7SPO - chains A and C; structure by X-ray diffraction, 1.92 A resolution.

== Chain A ==
Name: Spike protein S1
Organism: Severe acute respiratory syndrome coronavirus 2
UniProtKB: P0DTC2 (SPIKE_SARS2); numbering as in UniProt (aligned over 330-532)
Chain sequence (213 residues; each row starts with the number of its first residue):
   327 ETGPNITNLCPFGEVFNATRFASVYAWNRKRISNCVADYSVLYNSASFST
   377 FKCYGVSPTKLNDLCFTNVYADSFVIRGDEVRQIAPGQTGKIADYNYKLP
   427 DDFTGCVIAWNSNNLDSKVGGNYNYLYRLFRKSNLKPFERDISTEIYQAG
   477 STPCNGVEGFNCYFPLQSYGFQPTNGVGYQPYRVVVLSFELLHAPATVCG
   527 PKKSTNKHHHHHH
Unresolved in the structure: 327-333, 530-539
Sequence notes: expression tag (327-329, 533-539)
Disulfides: Cys-336/Cys-361, Cys-379/Cys-432, Cys-391/Cys-525, Cys-480/Cys-488
Covalent attachments: N-acetylglucosamine (NAG) linked to Asn-343
UniProt features mapped onto this chain:
  - region: Arg-403 to Asp-405 (Integrin-binding motif), Asn-448 to Phe-456 (Immunodominant HLA epitope recognized by the CD8+)
  - glycosylation (N-linked (GlcNAc...) asparagine): Asn-331 (complex), Asn-343 (complex)
What the authors report for this chain:
  - post-translational modification sites: Asn-343

== Chain C ==
Name: Vnar 3B4
Organism: Squalus acanthias
Chain sequence (141 residues; row label = number of the first residue in the row):
    20 ASVNQTPRTATKETGESLTINCVVTGARCGLSRTSWFRKNPGTTDWERMS
    70 IGGRYVESVNKGAKSFSLRIKDLTVADSATYICRAWSDTSQKPCHAWEQK
   120 MWEGHVDGAGTVLTVNQASGAHHHHHHGAEFEQKLISEEDL
Unresolved in the structure: 20, 139-160
Disulfides: Cys-41/Cys-102, Cys-48/Cys-113
What the authors report for this chain:
  - contacts within the chain: Arg-103/Asp-126

== How chain A and chain C interact ==
Residue-residue contacts (35; chain A residue first):
  Tyr-369(A) with Trp-105(C); Gly-123(C); His-124(C), hydrogen bond (backbone-side chain)
  Ala-372(A) with Arg-103(C), hydrogen bond (backbone-side chain)
  Phe-374(A) with Arg-103(C), hydrogen bond (backbone-side chain); His-124(C)
  Ser-375(A) with Arg-103(C); Val-125(C); Asp-126(C), hydrogen bond (backbone-backbone)
  Thr-376(A) with His-124(C)
  Phe-377(A) with Glu-122(C); Gly-123(C); His-124(C), hydrogen bond (backbone-backbone)
  Lys-378(A) with Ser-21(C), hydrogen bond; Trp-121(C); Glu-122(C); Val-125(C)
  Cys-379(A) with Trp-116(C); Trp-121(C); Glu-122(C), hydrogen bond (backbone-backbone)
  Tyr-380(A) with Trp-116(C), hydrophobic; Lys-119(C); Met-120(C); Trp-121(C), hydrophobic
  Gly-381(A) with Trp-116(C)
  Val-382(A) with Trp-116(C)
  Ser-383(A) with Thr-108(C); Glu-122(C), hydrogen bond
  Pro-384(A) with Glu-122(C); Gly-123(C)
  Thr-385(A) with Thr-108(C)
  Lys-386(A) with Thr-108(C)
  Pro-412(A) with Lys-119(C)
  Gly-413(A) with Lys-119(C)
  Asp-427(A) with Lys-119(C)
Other interface residues (no listed pair), chain A (21 interface residues in all): Ser-371, Arg-408, Val-503
Other interface residues (no listed pair), chain C (17 interface residues in all): Arg-27, Arg-47, Asp-107, Ala-128
The authors on this interface:
  - specific contacts: Tyr-369(A)/His-124(C), Tyr-369(A)/Asp-107(C), Ala-372(A)/Arg-103(C) (hydrogen bond), Phe-374(A)/Arg-103(C) (hydrogen bond), Ser-383(A)/Glu-122(C)
  - interface residues, chain A: Ser-375(A), Phe-377(A), Cys-379(A)
  - interface residues, chain C: Glu-122(C), His-124(C), Asp-126(C)

== Summary ==
21 residues of chain A face 17 of chain C across their interface; the contacts include 8 hydrogen bonds. Among
the polar pairs are Tyr-369(A)/His-124(C), Ala-372(A)/Arg-103(C) and Phe-374(A)/Arg-103(C). The paper
describes contacts between Tyr-369(A) and His-124(C), Tyr-369(A) and Asp-107(C) and Ser-383(A) and Glu-122(C);
hydrogen bonds between Ala-372(A) and Arg-103(C) and Phe-374(A) and Arg-103(C). The paper reports interface
residues Ser-375(A), Phe-377(A) and Glu-122(C) among others; a modification site at Asn-343(A).
Here chain A is Spike protein S1 (Severe acute respiratory syndrome coronavirus 2) and chain C is Vnar 3B4
(Squalus acanthias). Entry 7SPO (Crystal structure of the SARS-CoV-2 receptor binding domain in complex with
VNAR 3B4) was determined by X-ray diffraction, deposited together with 7SPP.
